Entry 8IMX (electron microscopy, 2.85 A resolution); this record covers chains K and S of the 7 polymer chains in the assembly.

# Chain K
Name: GPI-anchor transamidase, GFP-like fluorescent chromoprotein cFP484
Source organism: Homo sapiens
Notes: EC 3.-.-.-
UniProtKB: chimeric construct of Q92643, Q9U6Y3: residues 2-395 from Q92643 (GPI8_HUMAN) positions 2-395 (same numbers); residues 414-629 from Q9U6Y3 positions 45-260 (UniProt number = residue number - 369)
Amino-acid sequence (647 residues; numbered -1 to 645; the number before each row is that of its first residue; numbers below 1 keep their minus sign (Met-1 is residue -1)):
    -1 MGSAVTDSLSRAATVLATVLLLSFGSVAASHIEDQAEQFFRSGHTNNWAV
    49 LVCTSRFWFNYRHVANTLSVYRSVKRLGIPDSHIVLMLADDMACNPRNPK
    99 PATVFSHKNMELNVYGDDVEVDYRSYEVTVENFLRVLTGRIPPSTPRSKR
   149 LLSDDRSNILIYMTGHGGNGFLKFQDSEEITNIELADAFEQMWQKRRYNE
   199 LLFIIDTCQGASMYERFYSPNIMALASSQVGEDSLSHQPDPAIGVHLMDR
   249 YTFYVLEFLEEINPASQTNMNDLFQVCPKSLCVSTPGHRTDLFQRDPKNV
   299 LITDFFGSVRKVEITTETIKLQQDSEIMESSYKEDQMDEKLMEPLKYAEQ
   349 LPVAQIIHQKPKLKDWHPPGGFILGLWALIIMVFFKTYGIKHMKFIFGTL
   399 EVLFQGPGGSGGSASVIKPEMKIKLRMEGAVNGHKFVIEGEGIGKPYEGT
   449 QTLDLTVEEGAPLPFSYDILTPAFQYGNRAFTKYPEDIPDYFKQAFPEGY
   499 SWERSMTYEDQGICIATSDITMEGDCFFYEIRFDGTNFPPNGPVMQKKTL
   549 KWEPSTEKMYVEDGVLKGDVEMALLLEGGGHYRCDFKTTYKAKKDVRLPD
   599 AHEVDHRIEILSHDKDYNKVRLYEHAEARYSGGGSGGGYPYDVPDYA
Not modelled in the structure: -1 to 40, 321-337, 388-645
Sequence notes: initiating methionine (-1); expression tag (0-1, 630-645); linker (396-413); conflict Glu418 (Asp49 in Q9U6Y3), Arg424 (Lys55 in Q9U6Y3), Ala428 (Asn59 in Q9U6Y3), 42 further conflict positions vs the reference (Q9U6Y3) not listed
Swiss-Prot annotation at these positions:
  - region: Asp231 to Gln236 (Autoinhibitory loop)
  - active site: His164 (Proton donor), Cys206 (Nucleophile)
  - binding site (Ca(2+)): Asp79, Ile82, Glu118, Asp120
  - binding site (a protein): Cys206, Ser232, Ser234
  - modified residue: Tyr474 (2,3-didehydrotyrosine)
  - cross-link: Gln473 to Gly475 (2-iminomethyl-5-imidazolinone (Gln-Gly))
Disulfide bonds: Cys275-Cys280
Metal / ion sites: Ca2+: Asp79, Ile82, Glu118, Asp120
Reported in the primary citation:
  - catalytic residues: Gly165, Cys206
  - catalytic residues: His164 (proposed by the authors, not directly observed)
  - mutagenesis - C206S: abolished catalytic activity (citing earlier work)
  - mutagenesis - C206S: unchanged binding to proproteins (citing earlier work)
  - mutagenesis - S232A, S232T, H235A, H244A, R248A: unchanged catalytic activity
  - mutagenesis - H235F: increased catalytic activity
  - mutagenesis - S232N, S232V: decreased catalytic activity on CD59
  - mutagenesis - S232L: abolished catalytic activity on CD59
  - mutagenesis - S232L: abolished catalytic activity on PrP

# Chain S
Name: GPI transamidase component PIG-S, GFP-like fluorescent chromoprotein cFP484
Source organism: Homo sapiens
UniProtKB: chimeric construct of Q96S52, Q9U6Y3: residues 2-555 from Q96S52 (PIGS_HUMAN) positions 2-555 (same numbers); residues 574-789 from Q9U6Y3 positions 45-260 (UniProt number = residue number - 529)
Amino-acid sequence (816 residues; numbered -1 to 814; the number before each row is that of its first residue; numbers below 1 keep their minus sign (Met-1 is residue -1)):
    -1 MGSAAAGAAATHLEVARGKRAALFFAAVAIVLGLPLWWKTTETYRASLPY
    49 SQISGLNALQLRLMVPVTVVFTRESVPLDDQEKLPFTVVHEREIPLKYKM
    99 KIKCRFQKAYRRALDHEEEALSSGSVQEAEAMLDEPQEQAEGSLTVYVIS
   149 EHSSLLPQDMMSYIGPKRTAVVRGIMHREAFNIIGRRIVQVAQAMSLTED
   199 VLAAALADHLPEDKWSAEKRRPLKSSLGYEITFSLLNPDPKSHDVYWDIE
   249 GAVRRYVQPFLNALGAAGNFSVDSQILYYAMLGVNPRFDSASSSYYLDMH
   299 SLPHVINPVESRLGSSAASLYPVLNFLLYVPELAHSPLYIQDKDGAPVAT
   349 NAFHSPRWGGIMVYNVDSKTYNASVLPVRVEVDMVRVMEVFLAQLRLLFG
   399 IAQPQLPPKCLLSGPTSEGLMTWELDRLLWARSVENLATATTTLTSLAQL
   449 LGKISNIVIKDDVASEVYKAVAAVQKSAEELASGHLASAFVASQEAVTSS
   499 ELAFFDPSLLHLLYFPDDQKFAIYIPLFLPMAVPILLSLVKIFLETRKSW
   549 RKPEKTDGTLEVLFQGPGGSGGSASVIKPEMKIKLRMEGAVNGHKFVIEG
   599 EGIGKPYEGTQTLDLTVEEGAPLPFSYDILTPAFQYGNRAFTKYPEDIPD
   649 YFKQAFPEGYSWERSMTYEDQGICIATSDITMEGDCFFYEIRFDGTNFPP
   699 NGPVMQKKTLKWEPSTEKMYVEDGVLKGDVEMALLLEGGGHYRCDFKTTY
   749 KAKKDVRLPDAHEVDHRIEILSHDKDYNKVRLYEHAEARYSGGGSGGGGG
   799 GGGGGGEQKLISEEDL
Not modelled in the structure: -1 to 1, 71-80, 114-123, 173-177, 211-215, 545-814
Sequence notes: initiating methionine (-1); expression tag (0-1, 790-814); linker (556-573); conflict Glu578 (Asp49 in Q9U6Y3), Arg584 (Lys55 in Q9U6Y3), Ala588 (Asn59 in Q9U6Y3), 42 further conflict positions vs the reference (Q9U6Y3) not listed
Swiss-Prot annotation at these positions:
  - binding site (a cardiolipin): Arg15, Arg18
  - glycosylation (N-linked (GlcNAc...) asparagine): Asn267, Asn370
  - modified residue: Tyr634 (2,3-didehydrotyrosine)
  - cross-link: Gln633 to Gly635 (2-iminomethyl-5-imidazolinone (Gln-Gly))
Glycans and other covalent adducts: N-acetylglucosamine (NAG) linked to Asn267
Ligand contacts:
  - 80T ([(2R)-1-hexadecanoyloxy-3-[[3-[[(2R)-3-hexadecanoyloxy-2-[(Z)-octadec-9-enoyl]oxy-propoxy]-oxidanyl-phosphoryl]oxy-2-oxidanyl-propoxy]-oxidanyl-phosphoryl]oxy-propan-2-yl] (Z)-octadec-9-enoate): Leu11, Arg15, Arg18, Leu21, Phe22, Ala25, Val26
  - LBN (1-palmitoyl-2-oleoyl-sn-glycero-3-phosphocholine): Ala27, Ile28, Leu30, Gly31, Leu32, Trp35, Trp36, Thr39, Glu40, Asp515, Lys518, Phe519, Tyr522, Ile523, Phe526, Met529, Ala530, Ile533, Leu534
Reported in the primary citation:
  - mutagenesis - R549K: unchanged catalytic activity on PrP
  - mutagenesis - R549K: decreased catalytic activity on CD59
  - mutagenesis - R549E (15%-25%), R549L (15%-25%): decreased catalytic activity

# Chain K / chain S interface
Pairs across the interface - 80 pairs, chain K then chain S:
  Gly76(K) - Asn305(S)  hydrogen bond (backbone-side chain)
  Pro78(K) - Asn305(S)
  Ser80(K) - Glu308(S)  hydrogen bond
  Glu129(K) - Leu508(S)
  Glu129(K) - His509(S)
  Leu132(K) - Leu511(S)  hydrophobic
  Arg133(K) - Pro505(S)  hydrogen bond (side chain-backbone)
  Arg133(K) - Leu508(S)  hydrogen bond (side chain-backbone)
  Thr136(K) - Phe503(S)
  Gly137(K) - Phe503(S)
  Arg138(K) - Leu448(S)
  Arg138(K) - Phe502(S)  hydrogen bond (side chain-backbone)
  Arg138(K) - Phe503(S)
  Arg138(K) - Asp504(S)
  Arg138(K) - Leu507(S)
  Ile139(K) - Pro505(S)
  Pro140(K) - Pro505(S)  hydrophobic
  Pro141(K) - Pro505(S)
  Thr143(K) - Leu318(S)
  Pro144(K) - Ala315(S)  hydrophobic
  Arg145(K) - Ser313(S)  hydrogen bond (side chain-backbone)
  Arg145(K) - Ser314(S)
  Arg145(K) - Ser317(S)  hydrogen bond (side chain-backbone)
  Arg145(K) - Leu318(S)
  Arg145(K) - Tyr319(S)  hydrogen bond (side chain-backbone)
  Arg145(K) - Val321(S)
  Ser146(K) - Ser313(S)  hydrogen bond
  Arg148(K) - Leu318(S)
  Asp152(K) - Arg355(S)  salt bridge
  Arg154(K) - Arg218(S)
  Glu182(K) - Leu511(S)
  Glu182(K) - Tyr512(S)  hydrogen bond (side chain-backbone)
  Asp185(K) - Ile452(S)
  Asp185(K) - Tyr512(S)  hydrogen bond
  Gln189(K) - Leu448(S)
  Gln189(K) - Ile452(S)
  Gln192(K) - Ser444(S)  hydrogen bond (backbone-side chain)
  Gln192(K) - Gln447(S)
  Lys193(K) - Thr441(S)
  Lys193(K) - Phe502(S)
  Lys193(K) - Phe503(S)
  Arg194(K) - Tyr96(S)
  Val307(K) - Pro301(S)  hydrophobic
  Arg308(K) - Pro301(S)
  Arg308(K) - Ile304(S)
  Arg308(K) - Glu308(S)  salt bridge
  Arg308(K) - Trp356(S)
  Lys309(K) - Arg219(S)
  Lys309(K) - Ser353(S)  hydrogen bond (backbone-side chain)
  Lys309(K) - Pro354(S)
  Val310(K) - Met297(S)
  Val310(K) - Leu300(S)  hydrophobic
  Val310(K) - Pro301(S)  hydrophobic
  Val310(K) - Phe351(S)  hydrophobic
  Val310(K) - His352(S)
  Glu311(K) - Phe351(S)
  Glu311(K) - His352(S)  hydrogen bond (backbone-backbone)
  Ile312(K) - Leu300(S)  hydrophobic
  Ile312(K) - Ile338(S)  hydrophobic
  Ile312(K) - Val346(S)  hydrophobic
  Ile312(K) - Ala350(S)
  Ile312(K) - Phe351(S)  hydrophobic
  Thr313(K) - Val346(S)
  Thr313(K) - Thr348(S)  hydrogen bond (backbone-side chain)
  Thr313(K) - Ala350(S)
  Thr313(K) - Phe351(S)
  Thr313(K) - His352(S)
  Thr313(K) - Gln392(S)
  Glu315(K) - Ala391(S)
  Glu315(K) - Leu395(S)
  Glu315(K) - Gln401(S)
  Ile317(K) - Glu387(S)
  Ile317(K) - Leu390(S)  hydrophobic
  Ile317(K) - Arg394(S)
  Lys318(K) - Glu387(S)
  Leu319(K) - Tyr254(S)  hydrophobic
  Leu319(K) - Met386(S)  hydrophobic
  Leu319(K) - Glu387(S)  hydrogen bond (backbone-side chain)
  Leu319(K) - Leu390(S)  hydrophobic
  Gln320(K) - Tyr254(S)
Also at the interface, not in a pair above, chain K (43 interface residues in all): Ile77, Val128, Asp153, Ile181, Arg195, Thr316
Also at the interface, not in a pair above, chain S (58 interface residues in all): Asp206, Glu216, Glu228, His302, Pro320, Val383, Val388, Gly417, Glu499

# In short
43 residues of chain K and 58 residues of chain S are in contact; the contacts include 16 hydrogen bonds and 2
salt bridges. Polar contacts include Asp152(K)-Arg355(S), Arg308(K)-Glu308(S) and Gly76(K)-Asn305(S). The
paper reports catalytic residues Gly165(K), Cys206(K) and His164(K); S232N and S232V of chain K reduce
catalytic activity on CD59; 13 substitutions were tested in all.
Here chain K is GPI-anchor transamidase, GFP-like fluorescent chromoprotein cFP484 and chain S is GPI
transamidase component PIG-S, GFP-like fluorescent chromoprotein cFP484, both from Homo sapiens. Entry 8IMX
(Cryo-EM structure of GPI-T with a chimeric GPI-anchored protein) was determined by electron microscopy,
deposited together with 8IMY.
